Entry 8ZP7 (electron microscopy, 3.00 A resolution); this record covers chains A and G of the 12 polymer chains in the assembly.

Chain A:
Molecule: 61-nt RNA strand
Sequence (61 nucleotides; row label = number of the first residue in the row; numbers below 1 keep their minus sign (G-7 is residue -7)):
    -7 GUGAACCGGA UUGCCGUCAG GAAAUUAGGU GCGCUUAGCA GUAUUCCCCA CGCAUGUGGG
    53 G
Disordered / not traced: 46, 53

Chain G:
Name: CRISPR system Cascade subunit CasC
Source organism: Candidatus Cloacimonetes bacterium ADurb.Bin088
UniProt: A0A1V6F8B5 (A0A1V6F8B5_9BACT); numbering as in UniProt (aligned over 1-378)
Sequence (378 residues; numbered 1 to 378; the number before each row is that of its first residue):
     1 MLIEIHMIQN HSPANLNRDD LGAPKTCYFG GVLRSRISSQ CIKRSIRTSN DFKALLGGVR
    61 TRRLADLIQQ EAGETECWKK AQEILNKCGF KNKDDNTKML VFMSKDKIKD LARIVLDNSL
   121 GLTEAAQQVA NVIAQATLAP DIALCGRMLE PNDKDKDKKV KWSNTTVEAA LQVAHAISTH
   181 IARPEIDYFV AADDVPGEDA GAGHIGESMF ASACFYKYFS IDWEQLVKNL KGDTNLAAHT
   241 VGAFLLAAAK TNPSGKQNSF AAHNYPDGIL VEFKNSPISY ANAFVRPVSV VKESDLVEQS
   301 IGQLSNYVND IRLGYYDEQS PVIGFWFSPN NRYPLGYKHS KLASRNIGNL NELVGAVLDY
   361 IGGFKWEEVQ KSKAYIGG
Disordered / not traced: 55-137, 149-165, 315-321, 363-378

Interface between chain A and chain G:
Residue-residue contacts (40):
  G-7(A) - Glu168(G)  base contact
  G-7(A) - Asp222(G)  base contact
  G-7(A) - Gln225(G)  base contact
  A-3(A) - Glu168(G)  sugar contact
  C-2(A) - Lys43(G)  salt bridge to the phosphate
  C-2(A) - Gly146(G)  hydrogen bond to the sugar
  C-2(A) - Arg147(G)  sugar contact
  C-2(A) - Met148(G)  sugar contact
  C-1(A) - Gln40(G)  sugar contact
  C-1(A) - Lys43(G)  salt bridge to the phosphate
  C-1(A) - Arg47(G)  salt bridge to the phosphate
  G0(A) - Asn17(G)  hydrogen bond to the sugar
  G0(A) - Gln40(G)  hydrogen bond to the phosphate
  G0(A) - Cys41(G)  sugar contact
  G0(A) - Arg44(G)  hydrogen bond to the base
  G1(A) - Asn17(G)  hydrogen bond to the phosphate
  G1(A) - Arg18(G)  sugar contact
  G1(A) - Asp19(G)  base contact
  G1(A) - Asp20(G)  base contact
  G1(A) - Lys25(G)  salt bridge to the phosphate
  G1(A) - Ser38(G)  phosphate contact
  G1(A) - Gln40(G)  hydrogen bond to the phosphate
  A2(A) - Leu16(G)  phosphate contact
  A2(A) - Asn17(G)  phosphate contact
  A2(A) - Arg18(G)  hydrogen bond to the phosphate
  U3(A) - Arg18(G)  salt bridge to the phosphate
  U3(A) - Gly255(G)  phosphate contact
  U3(A) - Lys256(G)  hydrogen bond to the phosphate
  U3(A) - Asn258(G)  phosphate contact
  U4(A) - Asn258(G)  phosphate contact
  G5(A) - Phe189(G)  stacking on the base
  G5(A) - Val190(G)  hydrogen bond to the sugar
  G5(A) - Ala191(G)  phosphate contact
  G5(A) - His204(G)  base contact
  C6(A) - Val190(G)  base contact
  C6(A) - Ala191(G)  phosphate contact
  C6(A) - Ala192(G)  hydrogen bond to the phosphate
  C7(A) - Tyr188(G)  hydrogen bond to the base
  C7(A) - Phe189(G)  phosphate contact
  C7(A) - Val190(G)  hydrogen bond to the phosphate
Interface residues without a listed pair, chain G (30 interface residues in all): Cys145, Thr166, Val167

Overview:
The interface between chain A and chain G involves 12 residues on one side and 30 on the other, with 12
hydrogen bonds, 5 salt bridges and 1 aromatic stacking contact. Among the polar pairs are G0(A)-Arg44(G),
C7(A)-Tyr188(G) and C-2(A)-Gly146(G).
Chain A is a 61-nt RNA strand and chain G is CRISPR system Cascade subunit CasC (Candidatus Cloacimonetes
bacterium ADurb.Bin088); the structure, Cryo-EM structure of Cas5-HNH Cascade bound with sDNA, Conf1, was
determined by electron microscopy, deposited together with 8ZM3, 8ZOL, 8ZP9 and 9JXS.
